PDB entry 9HJU | electron microscopy, 3.16 A resolution | chains B and C of the 11 polymer chains in the assembly

# Chain B (and C)
Name: Selenide, water dikinase 1
Source organism: Homo sapiens
Notes: EC 2.7.9.3; chain C of this document is another copy of the same molecule, construct and numbering; everything in this record applies to it too
UniProtKB: P49903 (SPS1_HUMAN); residue numbers follow UniProt; this construct covers 1-392
Amino-acid sequence (392 residues; numbered 1 to 392; the number before each row is that of its first residue):
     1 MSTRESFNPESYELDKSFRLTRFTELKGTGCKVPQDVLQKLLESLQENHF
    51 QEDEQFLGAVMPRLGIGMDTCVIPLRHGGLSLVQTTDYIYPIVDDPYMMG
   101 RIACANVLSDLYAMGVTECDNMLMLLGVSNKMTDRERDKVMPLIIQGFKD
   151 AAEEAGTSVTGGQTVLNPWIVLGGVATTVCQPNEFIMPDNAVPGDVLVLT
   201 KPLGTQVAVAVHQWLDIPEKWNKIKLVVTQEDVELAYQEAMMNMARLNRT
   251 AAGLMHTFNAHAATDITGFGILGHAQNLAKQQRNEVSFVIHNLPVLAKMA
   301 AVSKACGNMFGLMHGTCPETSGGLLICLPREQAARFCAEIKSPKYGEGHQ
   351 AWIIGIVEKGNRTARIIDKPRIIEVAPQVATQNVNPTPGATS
Disordered / not traced: 380-392
Swiss-Prot annotation at these positions:
  - active site: Cys31
  - binding site (ATP): Lys32, Gly67 to Asp69, Asp87, Asp110, Gly161 to Thr164
  - binding site (Mg(2+)): Asp69, Asp110, Asp265
  - site: Lys32 (Important for catalytic activity)
  - modified residue: Ser2 (N-acetylserine)

# How chain B and chain C interact
Contacting residue pairs - 105 pairs, chain B then chain C:
  Cys31(B) - Leu166(C)
  Lys32(B) - Leu166(C)
  Val33(B) - Leu166(C)
  Pro34(B) - Arg137(C)
  Val37(B) - Arg137(C)
  Leu38(B) - Thr164(C)
  Leu41(B) - Val128(C)  hydrophobic
  Leu42(B) - Gly162(C)
  Ser44(B) - Lys149(C)  hydrogen bond (backbone-side chain)
  Leu45(B) - Met124(C)  hydrophobic
  Leu45(B) - Ile145(C)  hydrophobic
  Leu45(B) - Lys149(C)  hydrogen bond (backbone-side chain)
  Leu45(B) - Val159(C)
  Leu45(B) - Gly161(C)
  Leu45(B) - Gly162(C)
  Leu45(B) - Thr164(C)
  Gln46(B) - Gly161(C)
  Glu47(B) - Lys149(C)  hydrogen bond (backbone-side chain)
  Asn48(B) - Lys149(C)
  Asn48(B) - Ser158(C)
  Asn48(B) - Val159(C)  hydrogen bond (side chain-backbone)
  Asn48(B) - Thr160(C)
  Phe50(B) - Ser158(C)
  Gln51(B) - Thr160(C)
  Leu64(B) - Thr160(C)
  Leu64(B) - Gly161(C)
  Cys71(B) - Asn121(C)  hydrogen bond
  Cys71(B) - Thr160(C)
  Ile73(B) - Asn121(C)
  Ile73(B) - Thr160(C)
  Leu75(B) - Asp120(C)
  Leu75(B) - Val179(C)  hydrophobic
  His77(B) - Leu80(C)
  His77(B) - Val179(C)
  His77(B) - Gln181(C)  hydrogen bond
  His77(B) - Glu184(C)
  Leu80(B) - His77(C)
  Leu82(B) - Thr177(C)
  Leu82(B) - Val179(C)  hydrophobic
  Gln84(B) - Asn121(C)
  Gln84(B) - Leu123(C)
  Gln84(B) - Val175(C)
  Gln84(B) - Thr177(C)  hydrogen bond
  Thr86(B) - Leu123(C)
  Thr86(B) - Gly162(C)
  Thr86(B) - Gln163(C)
  Asp87(B) - Gln163(C)
  Tyr88(B) - Tyr88(C)  hydrogen bond
  Tyr88(B) - Leu125(C)  hydrophobic
  Tyr88(B) - Val165(C)
  Tyr90(B) - Leu166(C)  hydrogen bond (side chain-backbone)
  Tyr90(B) - Asn167(C)
  Asp120(B) - Ile73(C)
  Asp120(B) - Leu75(C)
  Asn121(B) - Cys71(C)  hydrogen bond
  Asn121(B) - Ile73(C)
  Asn121(B) - Gln84(C)  hydrogen bond
  Leu123(B) - Gln84(C)
  Leu125(B) - Tyr88(C)  hydrophobic
  Val128(B) - Leu38(C)  hydrophobic
  Asn130(B) - Trp169(C)
  Arg137(B) - Pro34(C)
  Arg137(B) - Val37(C)
  Asp138(B) - Val37(C)
  Met141(B) - Leu41(C)  hydrophobic
  Ile145(B) - Leu45(C)  hydrophobic
  Lys149(B) - Ser44(C)
  Lys149(B) - Leu45(C)  hydrogen bond (side chain-backbone)
  Lys149(B) - Glu47(C)  hydrogen bond (side chain-backbone)
  Lys149(B) - Asn48(C)  hydrogen bond
  Ser158(B) - Arg63(C)  hydrogen bond
  Val159(B) - Leu45(C)
  Val159(B) - Asn48(C)
  Thr160(B) - Asn48(C)
  Thr160(B) - Arg63(C)
  Thr160(B) - Leu64(C)
  Thr160(B) - Cys71(C)
  Thr160(B) - Ile73(C)
  Gly161(B) - Gln46(C)
  Gly162(B) - Leu42(C)
  Gly162(B) - Thr86(C)
  Gln163(B) - Lys32(C)  hydrogen bond
  Gln163(B) - Thr86(C)
  Gln163(B) - Asp87(C)
  Thr164(B) - Lys32(C)  hydrogen bond (backbone-side chain)
  Thr164(B) - Leu38(C)
  Val165(B) - Tyr88(C)
  Leu166(B) - Lys27(C)
  Leu166(B) - Lys32(C)
  Leu166(B) - Val33(C)
  Leu166(B) - Pro34(C)
  Leu166(B) - Leu38(C)  hydrophobic
  Leu166(B) - Tyr90(C)  hydrogen bond (backbone-side chain)
  Asn167(B) - Tyr90(C)  hydrogen bond
  Asn167(B) - Asn167(C)
  Pro168(B) - Trp169(C)
  Trp169(B) - Asn130(C)
  Trp169(B) - Pro168(C)
  Val175(B) - Val175(C)  hydrophobic
  Thr177(B) - Leu82(C)
  Thr177(B) - Gln84(C)  hydrogen bond
  Val179(B) - Leu75(C)  hydrophobic
  Val179(B) - His77(C)
  Val179(B) - Val179(C)  hydrophobic
  Gln181(B) - His77(C)
Also at the interface, not in a pair above, chain B (59 interface residues in all): Lys40, Thr85, Met124, Leu126, Glu184
Also at the interface, not in a pair above, chain C (59 interface residues in all): Phe50, Thr85, Asp138, Met141, Pro142, Val171

# Overview
The chain B/chain C interface involves 59 residues from each chain, with 20 hydrogen bonds. Among the polar
pairs are Ser44(B)-Lys149(C), Leu45(B)-Lys149(C) and Glu47(B)-Lys149(C). UniProt lists active-site residue
Cys31(B), 10 ATP-binding residues and 3 Mg2+-binding residues on chain B.
Chain B and chain C are both Selenide, water dikinase 1 (Homo sapiens); the structure, Structure of 2x Zincore
(SEPHS1:QRICH1) binding to ZFP91 on DNA, was determined by electron microscopy (same publication as 9HJT).
